6NF2 - chains C and G of the 24 polymer chains in the assembly; structure by electron microscopy, 3.70 A resolution.

[Chain C]
Protein: VRC03 Heavy Chain
Organism: Homo sapiens
Chain sequence (235 residues; numbered 1 to 218 plus 17 insertion-coded residues; the number before each row is that of its first residue; a row labelled like 76A-76G holds insertion residues (76A, then the next letters in order)):
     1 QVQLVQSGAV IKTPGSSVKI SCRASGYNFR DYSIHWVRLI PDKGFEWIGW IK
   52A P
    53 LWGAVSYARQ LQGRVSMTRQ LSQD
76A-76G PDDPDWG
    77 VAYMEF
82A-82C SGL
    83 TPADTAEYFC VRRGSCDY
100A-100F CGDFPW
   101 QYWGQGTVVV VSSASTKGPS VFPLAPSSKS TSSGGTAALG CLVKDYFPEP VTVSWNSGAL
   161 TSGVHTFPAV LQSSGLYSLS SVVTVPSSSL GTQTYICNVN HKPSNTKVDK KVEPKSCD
Not modelled in the structure: 112-218
Disulfides: Cys22-Cys92, Cys98-Cys100A

[Chain G]
Protein: Envelope glycoprotein gp120
Organism: Human immunodeficiency virus 1
UniProt: Q2N0S6 (Q2N0S6_9HIV1); the construct lacks a stretch of the UniProt sequence and is renumbered around it, so the offset changes along the chain: 31-141 = UniProt 30-140; 150-185 = UniProt 141-176; 187-309 = UniProt 186-308; 312-321 = UniProt 309-318; 2 more segments
Chain sequence (480 residues; row label = number of the first residue in the row; note: 12 numbers in that range are skipped by the numbering (no residue carries them; nothing is unmodelled there); a row labelled like 185A-185I holds insertion residues (185A, then the next letters in order)):
    31 AENLWVTVYY GVPVWKDAET TLFCASDAKA YETEKHNVWA THACVPTDPN PQEIHLENVT
    91 EEFNMWKNNM VEQMHTDIIS LWDQSLKPCV KLTPLCVTLQ CTNVTNNITD D
   150 MRGELKNCSF NMTTELRDKK QKVYSLFYRL DVVQIN
185A-185I ENQGNRSNN
   187 SNKEYRLINC NTSACTQACP KVSFEPIPIH YCAPAGFAIL KCKDKKFNGT GPCPSVSTVQ
   247 CTHGIKPVVS TQLLLNGSLA EEEVMIRSEN ITNNAKNILV QFNTPVQINC TRPNNNTRKS
   307 IRI
   312 GPGQAFYATG
  321A D
   322 IIGDIRQAHC NVSKATWNET LGKVVKQLRK HFGNNTIIRF ANSSGGDLEV TTHSFNCGGE
   382 FFYCNTSGLF NSTWISN
   400 TSVQGSNSTG SNDSITLPCR IKQIINMWQR IGQCMYAPPI QGVIRCVSNI TGLILTRDGG
   460 STNSTTETFR PGGGDMRDNW RSELYKYKVV KIEPLGVAPT RCKRRVVGRR RRR
Not modelled in the structure: 185A-185I, 400-410, 506-512
Construct notes: engineered mutation Cys201 (Ile200 in Q2N0S6), Asn332 (Thr330 in Q2N0S6), Cys433 (Ala430 in Q2N0S6), Cys501 (Ala498 in Q2N0S6), Arg509 (Glu506 in Q2N0S6), Arg510 (Lys507 in Q2N0S6), Arg512 (Ala509 in Q2N0S6)
Disulfides: Cys54-Cys74, Cys119-Cys205, Cys126-Cys196, Cys131-Cys157, Cys201-Cys433, Cys218-Cys247, Cys228-Cys239, Cys296-Cys331, Cys378-Cys445, Cys385-Cys418
Covalent attachments: N-acetylglucosamine (NAG) linked to Asn88, Asn133, Asn156, Asn160, Asn197, Asn234, Asn262, Asn295, Asn301, Asn355, Asn363, Asn386, Asn392, Asn448; glycan linked to Asn137, Asn276, Asn332

[Interface between chain C and chain G]
Pairs across the interface - 40 pairs, chain C then chain G:
  Arg30(C) with Gln428(G); Ile430(G)
  Trp47(C) with Asn280(G); Gly458(G)
  Trp50(C) with Asn280(G)
  Lys52(C) with Ala281(G)
  Leu53(C) with Gln428(G)
  Trp54(C) with Asp368(G); Glu370(G); Val371(G), hydrophobic; Gln428(G); Gly473(G), hydrogen bond (side chain-backbone)
  Gly55(C) with Gly366(G); Gly367(G)
  Ala56(C) with Gly366(G); Val371(G), hydrophobic
  Val57(C) with Gly366(G)
  Ser58(C) with Asn280(G); Asp457(G)
  Tyr59(C) with Gly458(G)
  Ala60(C) with Gly458(G)
  Arg61(C) with Asp457(G), hydrogen bond (side chain-backbone); Gly458(G); Gly459(G); Ser463(G); Thr465(G), hydrogen bond (side chain-backbone); Glu466(G), salt bridge
  Gln62(C) with Ser460(G); Thr461(G)
  Gln64(C) with Asp457(G); Arg469(G), hydrogen bond
  Arg71(C) with Asp368(G), salt bridge
  Ser74(C) with Ile430(G)
  Gln75(C) with Ile430(G)
  Asp76(C) with Ile430(G)
  Pro76A(C) with Ile430(G)
  Pro76D(C) with Ile430(G), hydrophobic
  Asp100C(C) with Ala281(G); Lys282(G)
  Phe100D(C) with Asn279(G)
Other interface residues (no listed pair), chain C (24 interface residues in all): Leu73
Other interface residues (no listed pair), chain G (29 interface residues in all): Asn283, Ser365, Asn425, Trp427, Arg429, Arg456, Thr467, Met475

[Summary]
The interface between chain C and chain G involves 24 residues on one side and 29 on the other, with 4
hydrogen bonds and 2 salt bridges. Polar pairs include Arg61(C)-Glu466(G), Arg71(C)-Asp368(G) and
Trp54(C)-Gly473(G).
Chain C is VRC03 Heavy Chain (Homo sapiens) and chain G is Envelope glycoprotein gp120 (Human immunodeficiency
virus 1); the structure, Cryo-EM structure of vaccine-elicited antibody 0PV-c.01 in complex with HIV-1 Env
BG505 DS-SOSIP and antibodies VRC03 ..., was determined by electron microscopy together with 6MPH, 6MQC, 6MQE,
6MQM, 6MQR, 6N16 and 4 further entries from the same study.
